3VXU - chains D and E of the 5 polymer chains in the assembly; structure by X-ray diffraction, 2.70 A resolution.

[Chain D]
Molecule: T36-5 TCR alpha chain
Organism: Homo sapiens
Sequence (205 residues; each row starts with the number of its first residue; numbering starts at 0):
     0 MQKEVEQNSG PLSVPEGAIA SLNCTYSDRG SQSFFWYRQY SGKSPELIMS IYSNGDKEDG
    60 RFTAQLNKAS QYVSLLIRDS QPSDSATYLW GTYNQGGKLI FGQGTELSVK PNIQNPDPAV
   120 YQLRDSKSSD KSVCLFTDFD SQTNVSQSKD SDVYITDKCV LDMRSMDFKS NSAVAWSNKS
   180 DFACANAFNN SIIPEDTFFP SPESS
Unresolved in the structure: 0-1, 201-204
Cystine bridges: C133-C183
Reported in the primary citation:
  - conformationally variable residues: Q94

[Chain E]
Molecule: T36-5 TCR beta chain
Organism: Homo sapiens
Sequence (242 residues; each row starts with the number of its first residue; numbering starts at 0):
     0 MEAQVTQNPR YLITVTGKKL TVTCSQNMNH EYMSWYRQDP GLGLRQIYYS MNVEVTDKGD
    60 VPEGYKVSRK EKRNFPLILE SPSPNQTSLY FCASSGASHE QYFGPGTRLT VTEDLKNVFP
   120 PEVAVFEPSE AEISHTQKAT LVCLATGFYP DHVELSWWVN GKEVHSGVCT DPQPLKEQPA
   180 LNDSRYALSS RLRVSATFWQ NPRNHFRCQV QFYGLSENDE WTQDRAKPVT QIVSAEAWGR
   240 AD
Unresolved in the structure: 0
Cystine bridges: C23-C91, C142-C207

[Chain D / chain E interface]
Disulfides between the chains: C158(D)-C168(E)
Residue-residue contacts - 82 pairs, chain D then chain E:
  K2(D) - L41(E)  hydrogen bond (side chain-backbone)
  K2(D) - G42(E)
  K2(D) - L43(E)  hydrogen bond (side chain-backbone)
  F34(D) - S97(E)
  F34(D) - H98(E)
  F34(D) - E99(E)
  Y36(D) - Q100(E)  hydrogen bond (side chain-backbone)
  S40(D) - P171(E)
  S40(D) - Q172(E)
  G41(D) - Q172(E)
  K42(D) - F90(E)
  S43(D) - F90(E)
  S43(D) - G103(E)
  P44(D) - F90(E)
  P44(D) - F102(E)
  L46(D) - E99(E)
  S49(D) - E99(E)
  Y51(D) - S97(E)  hydrogen bond
  Y51(D) - E99(E)
  Y92(D) - Y31(E)
  Y92(D) - S94(E)
  Y92(D) - H98(E)  hydrogen bond (side chain-backbone)
  Y92(D) - Q100(E)  hydrogen bond
  G95(D) - M50(E)
  G96(D) - Y31(E)  hydrogen bond (backbone-side chain)
  G96(D) - Y48(E)
  G96(D) - M50(E)
  K97(D) - Y31(E)
  K97(D) - Q45(E)
  L98(D) - Y31(E)
  L98(D) - Y35(E)
  L98(D) - Q45(E)  hydrogen bond (backbone-side chain)
  L98(D) - Q100(E)
  F100(D) - L43(E)  hydrophobic
  Y120(D) - S128(E)
  Y120(D) - A130(E)
  Y120(D) - E131(E)
  Y120(D) - H134(E)
  Y120(D) - T135(E)  hydrogen bond
  Q121(D) - S128(E)  hydrogen bond (backbone-side chain)
  L122(D) - F125(E)
  L122(D) - E126(E)
  L122(D) - P127(E)  hydrophobic
  L122(D) - S128(E)
  L122(D) - T139(E)
  L122(D) - V141(E)  hydrophobic
  R123(D) - F125(E)
  R123(D) - E126(E)  salt bridge
  R123(D) - P127(E)
  R123(D) - E129(E)
  R123(D) - R239(E)
  D124(D) - F125(E)
  D124(D) - E126(E)
  S125(D) - V124(E)  hydrogen bond (side chain-backbone)
  S125(D) - F125(E)
  S125(D) - E126(E)
  S128(D) - F125(E)
  K130(D) - F125(E)
  K130(D) - L143(E)
  V132(D) - F125(E)  hydrophobic
  L134(D) - T139(E)
  D137(D) - T135(E)
  D137(D) - R192(E)  salt bridge
  T155(D) - D170(E)
  T155(D) - S188(E)
  T155(D) - R190(E)
  D156(D) - R190(E)
  C158(D) - C168(E)  disulfide
  C158(D) - R190(E)
  V159(D) - C168(E)  hydrogen bond (backbone-side chain)
  L160(D) - G166(E)
  L160(D) - R192(E)
  D161(D) - S165(E)  hydrogen bond (backbone-side chain)
  D161(D) - G166(E)  hydrogen bond (backbone-backbone)
  M162(D) - K137(E)
  M162(D) - S165(E)
  M162(D) - R192(E)
  R163(D) - S165(E)
  F167(D) - K137(E)
  S171(D) - R190(E)  hydrogen bond (backbone-side chain)
  F197(D) - H134(E)
  P199(D) - A130(E)  hydrophobic
Also at the interface, not in a pair above, chain D (48 interface residues in all): Q38, D116, K126, S127, T136, Y153, V173, W175
Also at the interface, not in a pair above, chain E (50 interface residues in all): Q37, R44, L88, P104, A123, L140, T145, T169, E176, Q177

[In short]
The interface between chain D and chain E involves 48 residues on one side and 50 on the other, with 1
disulfide bond, 15 hydrogen bonds and 2 salt bridges. Polar pairs include R123(D)-E126(E), D137(D)-R192(E) and
K2(D)-L41(E). The paper reports conformational variability at Q94(D).
Chain D is T36-5 TCR alpha chain and chain E is T36-5 TCR beta chain, both from Homo sapiens; the structure,
The complex between T36-5 TCR and HLA-A24 bound to HIV-1 Nef134-10(2F) peptide, was determined by X-ray
diffraction, deposited together with 3VXM, 3VXN, 3VXO, 3VXP, 3VXQ, 3VXR and 3 further entries.
